8W5O - chains b and B of the 5 polymer chains in the assembly; structure by electron microscopy, 3.60 A resolution.

[Chain b (and B)]
Protein: Minor capsid protein A1
Source organism: Escherichia phage Qbeta
Notes: chain B of this document is another copy of the same molecule, construct and numbering; everything in this record applies to it too
Reference sequence: Q8LTE1 (A1_BPQBE); residues 0-132 here correspond to UniProt positions 1-133 (UniProt number = residue number + 1)
Amino-acid sequence (133 residues; numbered 0 to 132; the number before each row is that of its first residue; numbering starts at 0):
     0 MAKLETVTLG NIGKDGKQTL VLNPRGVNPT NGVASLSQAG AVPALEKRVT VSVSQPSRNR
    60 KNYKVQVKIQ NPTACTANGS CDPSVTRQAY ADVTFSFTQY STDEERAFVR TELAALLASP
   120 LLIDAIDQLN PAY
Disordered / not traced: 0 (chain B: 0, 132)

[Interface between chain b and chain B]
Pairs across the interface (8; chain b residue first):
  Arg24(b) - Leu128(B)
  Arg24(b) - Asn129(B)
  Gly39(b) - Gln127(B)
  Gly78(b) - Ala76(B)
  Ser79(b) - Ala76(B)
  Cys80(b) - Thr75(B)  hydrogen bond
  Asp81(b) - Cys74(B)
  Asp81(b) - Asn77(B)
Also at the interface, not in a pair above, chain B (10 interface residues in all): Gly78, Arg86, Pro130

[Summary]
6 residues of chain b face 10 of chain B across their interface; the contacts include 1 hydrogen bond. The
hydrogen-bonded pair is Cys80(b)-Thr75(B).
Both chains are Minor capsid protein A1 (Escherichia phage Qbeta). Entry 8W5O (Cryo-EM structure of Qb-Ab31)
was determined by electron microscopy together with 8W5D, 8W5E, 8W5F, 8W5G, 8W5L, 8W5M and 8 further entries
from the same study.
